5Q0X - chains A and B; structure by X-ray diffraction, 2.26 A resolution.

== Chain A ==
Molecule: Bile acid receptor
From: Homo sapiens
UniProtKB: Q96RI1 (NR1H4_HUMAN); residues 248-476 here correspond to UniProt positions 258-486 (UniProt number = residue number + 10)
Amino-acid sequence (233 residues; numbered 244 to 476; the number before each row is that of its first residue):
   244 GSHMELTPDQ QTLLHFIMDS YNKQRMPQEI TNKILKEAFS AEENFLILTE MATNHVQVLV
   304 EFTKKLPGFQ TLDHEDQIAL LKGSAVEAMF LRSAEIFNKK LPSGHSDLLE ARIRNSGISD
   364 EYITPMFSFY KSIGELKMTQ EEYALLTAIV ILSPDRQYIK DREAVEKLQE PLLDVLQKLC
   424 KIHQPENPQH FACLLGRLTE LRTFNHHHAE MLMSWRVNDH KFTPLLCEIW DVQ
Not modelled in the structure: 244-246, 343-347, 461-462, 476
Sequence notes: expression tag (244-247); conflict Ala-281 (Glu291 in Q96RI1), Ala-354 (Glu364 in Q96RI1)
Ligand contacts: 643 (6-(4-{[3-(3,5-dichloropyridin-4-yl)-5-(1-methylethyl)isoxazol-4-yl]methoxy}-2-methylphenyl)-1-methyl-1H-indole-3-carbox ylic acid): Met-269, Ile-277, Phe-288, Leu-291, Thr-292, Met-294, Ala-295, Met-332, Phe-333, Arg-335, Ser-336, Ile-339, Phe-340, Leu-352, Ile-356, Ile-361, Tyr-365, Met-369, Tyr-373, His-451, Met-454, Leu-469, Trp-473
Swiss-Prot annotation at these positions:
  - binding site (chenodeoxycholate): Arg-335, Tyr-365, Tyr-373, His-451
  - modified residue: Thr-446 (Phosphothreonine)
  - cross-link: Lys-279 (Glycyl lysine isopeptide (Lys-Gly) (interchain with G-Cter in SUMO1))

== Chain B ==
Molecule: Coactivator peptide src-1 HD3
UniProtKB: A8K1V4 (A8K1V4_HUMAN); residues 744-757 here = UniProt positions 744-757
Amino-acid sequence (14 residues; each row starts with the number of its first residue):
   744 KDHQLLRYLL DKDE
Not modelled in the structure: 757

== How chain A and chain B interact ==
Residue-residue contacts - 24 pairs, chain A then chain B:
  Val-303(A) with Leu-749(B), hydrophobic; Leu-752(B); Leu-753(B)
  Glu-304(A) with Leu-752(B); Lys-755(B), salt bridge
  Lys-307(A) with Leu-752(B), hydrogen bond (side chain-backbone); Leu-753(B), hydrogen bond (side chain-backbone); Lys-755(B), hydrogen bond (side chain-backbone)
  His-317(A) with Arg-750(B); Leu-753(B); Asp-754(B), salt bridge
  Glu-318(A) with Arg-750(B), salt bridge
  Gln-320(A) with Leu-753(B)
  Ile-321(A) with Arg-750(B); Leu-753(B), hydrophobic
  Lys-325(A) with His-746(B), hydrogen bond
  Pro-467(A) with Leu-748(B), hydrophobic
  Leu-468(A) with Leu-748(B), hydrophobic; Leu-752(B), hydrophobic
  Glu-471(A) with His-746(B), hydrogen bond (backbone-side chain); Gln-747(B); Leu-748(B), hydrogen bond (side chain-backbone); Leu-749(B), hydrogen bond (side chain-backbone)
  Ile-472(A) with Leu-749(B), hydrophobic
Interface residues without a listed pair, chain A (16 interface residues in all): Gln-300, Phe-312, Leu-324, Asp-474

== In short ==
16 residues of chain A face 9 of chain B across their interface; the contacts include 7 hydrogen bonds and 3
salt bridges. Polar contacts include Glu-304(A)/Lys-755(B), His-317(A)/Asp-754(B) and Glu-318(A)/Arg-750(B).
Chain A binds compound 643. UniProt lists 4 chenodeoxycholate-binding residues on chain A.
Chain A is Bile acid receptor (Homo sapiens) and chain B is Coactivator peptide src-1 HD3; the structure,
Ligand binding to FARNESOID-X-RECEPTOR, was determined by X-ray diffraction, deposited together with 5Q0I,
5Q0J, 5Q0K, 5Q0L, 5Q0M, 5Q0N and 30 further entries.
